Entry 5NMP (X-ray diffraction, 2.65 A resolution); this record covers chains A and B.

[Chain A (and B)]
Name: Isatin hydrolase
From: Ralstonia solanacearum
Notes: chain B of this document is another copy of the same molecule, construct and numbering; everything in this record applies to it too
UniProt: Q8XYC3 (Q8XYC3_RALSO); numbering as in UniProt (aligned over 2-263)
Chain sequence (265 residues; row label = number of the first residue in the row; numbers below 1 keep their minus sign (Ala-1 is residue -1)):
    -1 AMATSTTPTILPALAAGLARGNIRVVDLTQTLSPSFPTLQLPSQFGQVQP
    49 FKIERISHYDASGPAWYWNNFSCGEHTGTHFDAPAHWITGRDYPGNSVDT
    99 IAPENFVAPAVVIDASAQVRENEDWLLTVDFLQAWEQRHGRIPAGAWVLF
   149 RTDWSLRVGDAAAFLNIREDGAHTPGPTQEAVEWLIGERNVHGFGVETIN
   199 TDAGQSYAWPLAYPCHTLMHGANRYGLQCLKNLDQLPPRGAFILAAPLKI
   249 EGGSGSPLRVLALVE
Sequence notes: expression tag (-1 to 1)
Metal / ion sites: Mn2+: His74, His78, Asp80 (together with succinic acid)
Ligand contacts: succinic acid (SIN): Leu37, His74, His78, Asp80, His84, Trp85, Ile197, Asn198, His214, Gln226

[How chain A and chain B interact]
Contacting residue pairs (146; chain A residue first):
  Ala-1(A) with Thr7(B)
  Thr7(A) with Glu263(B)
  Ile8(A) with Ala11(B); Ile21(B), hydrophobic; Glu263(B), hydrogen bond (backbone-side chain)
  Leu9(A) with Leu261(B); Val262(B); Glu263(B), hydrogen bond (backbone-side chain)
  Pro10(A) with Glu263(B)
  Ala11(A) with Ile8(B)
  Leu12(A) with Ile8(B), hydrophobic
  Ala13(A) with Pro107(B), hydrophobic; Phe240(B), hydrophobic
  Leu16(A) with Val105(B), hydrophobic; Phe240(B), hydrophobic
  Val23(A) with Pro101(B), hydrophobic; Glu102(B)
  Asp25(A) with Lys247(B), salt bridge
  Thr27(A) with Lys247(B), hydrogen bond (backbone-side chain)
  Gln28(A) with Lys247(B)
  Thr29(A) with Lys247(B); Glu249(B)
  Leu30(A) with Lys247(B), hydrogen bond (backbone-backbone); Ile248(B); Glu249(B), hydrogen bond (backbone-backbone)
  Ser31(A) with Glu249(B)
  Leu39(A) with Trp66(B), hydrophobic
  Phe43(A) with Ser60(B); Pro62(B)
  Gly44(A) with Ile54(B); Ser60(B), hydrogen bond (backbone-backbone); Trp66(B)
  Gln45(A) with Ile54(B); Asn68(B)
  Val46(A) with Ile54(B), hydrophobic; Trp66(B), hydrophobic; Asn68(B)
  Gln47(A) with Glu52(B); Asn68(B), hydrogen bond (backbone-side chain)
  Ile51(A) with Ile248(B), hydrophobic
  Ile54(A) with Gly44(B); Gln45(B); Val46(B), hydrophobic
  Tyr57(A) with Ala83(B), hydrogen bond (side chain-backbone); Trp85(B); Ile86(B), hydrophobic; Arg89(B)
  Ser60(A) with Phe43(B); Gly44(B), hydrogen bond (backbone-backbone)
  Pro62(A) with Phe43(B)
  Ala63(A) with Trp85(B); Ile86(B), hydrogen bond (backbone-backbone)
  Trp64(A) with Phe43(B), hydrophobic; His84(B); Trp85(B), hydrophobic
  Tyr65(A) with Ala83(B); His84(B), hydrogen bond (backbone-side chain); Gly250(B), hydrogen bond (side chain-backbone); Ser252(B), hydrogen bond (backbone-side chain)
  Trp66(A) with Leu37(B), hydrophobic; Leu39(B), hydrophobic; Gly44(B); Val46(B), hydrophobic; Glu73(B); His74(B); Ser252(B)
  Asn67(A) with Gly72(B); Glu73(B), hydrogen bond (backbone-side chain)
  Asn68(A) with Gln45(B), hydrogen bond (side chain-backbone); Val46(B); Gln47(B), hydrogen bond (side chain-backbone); Cys71(B); Gly72(B)
  Phe69(A) with Ser70(B); Cys71(B), hydrogen bond (backbone-backbone); Gly72(B); Glu73(B)
  Ser70(A) with Phe69(B); Ser70(B)
  Cys71(A) with Asn68(B); Phe69(B), hydrogen bond (backbone-backbone)
  Gly72(A) with Asn67(B); Asn68(B); Phe69(B)
  Glu73(A) with Trp66(B); Asn67(B), hydrogen bond; Phe69(B)
  His74(A) with Trp66(B)
  Ala83(A) with Tyr57(B), hydrogen bond (backbone-side chain); Tyr65(B)
  His84(A) with Trp64(B); Tyr65(B), hydrogen bond (backbone-backbone)
  Trp85(A) with Tyr57(B); Ala63(B); Trp64(B), hydrophobic
  Ile86(A) with Tyr57(B), hydrophobic; Pro62(B); Ala63(B), hydrogen bond (backbone-backbone)
  Arg89(A) with Tyr57(B)
  Val96(A) with Arg257(B), hydrogen bond (backbone-side chain)
  Pro101(A) with Val23(B), hydrophobic
  Glu102(A) with Val23(B)
  Phe104(A) with Arg257(B); Leu259(B), hydrophobic
  Val105(A) with Leu16(B), hydrophobic; Leu242(B), hydrophobic
  Gly238(A) with Leu9(B)
  Phe240(A) with Ala13(B), hydrophobic; Leu16(B), hydrophobic
  Leu242(A) with Val105(B), hydrophobic; Leu242(B), hydrophobic
  Ala244(A) with Arg257(B); Leu259(B), hydrophobic
  Pro245(A) with Arg257(B), hydrogen bond (backbone-side chain)
  Leu246(A) with Pro255(B); Leu256(B), hydrophobic; Arg257(B)
  Lys247(A) with Asp25(B), salt bridge; Thr27(B), hydrogen bond (side chain-backbone); Gln28(B); Thr29(B); Leu30(B), hydrogen bond (backbone-backbone); Arg257(B)
  Ile248(A) with Ile51(B), hydrophobic
  Glu249(A) with Thr29(B); Leu30(B), hydrogen bond (backbone-backbone); Ser31(B)
  Gly250(A) with Tyr65(B), hydrogen bond (backbone-side chain)
  Ser252(A) with Tyr65(B), hydrogen bond (side chain-backbone); Trp66(B)
  Pro255(A) with Leu246(B)
  Leu256(A) with Leu246(B), hydrophobic
  Arg257(A) with Val96(B), hydrogen bond (side chain-backbone); Phe104(B); Ala244(B); Pro245(B), hydrogen bond (side chain-backbone); Leu246(B); Lys247(B)
  Leu259(A) with Phe104(B), hydrophobic; Ala244(B), hydrophobic
  Leu261(A) with Leu9(B)
  Glu263(A) with Pro6(B); Thr7(B), hydrogen bond (side chain-backbone); Ile8(B), hydrogen bond (side chain-backbone); Leu9(B), hydrogen bond (side chain-backbone); Pro10(B)
Other interface residues (no listed pair), chain A (78 interface residues in all): Met0, Ile21, Leu37, Gln42, Phe49, Glu52, His56, Ala59, Gly61, Asp97, Pro107, Val262
Other interface residues (no listed pair), chain B (79 interface residues in all): Leu12, Gly15, Pro32, Gln42, Phe49, His56, Ala59, Gly61, Gly238, Gly251

[In short]
78 residues of chain A and 79 residues of chain B are in contact; the contacts include 34 hydrogen bonds and 2
salt bridges. Polar pairs include Asp25(A)-Lys247(B), Ile8(A)-Glu263(B) and Leu9(A)-Glu263(B). Bound to chain
A: succinic acid.
Chain A and chain B are both Isatin hydrolase (Ralstonia solanacearum); the structure, Isatin hydrolase A
(IHA) from Ralstonia solanacearum, was determined by X-ray diffraction together with 5NNA and 5NNB from the
same study.
